Entry 4ZLR (X-ray diffraction, 2.30 A resolution); this record covers chains C and B of the 3 polymer chains in the assembly.

== Chain C ==
Molecule: 15-nt RNA strand
Sequence (15 nucleotides; each row starts with the number of its first residue):
     1 UUGUUGUUUU UUUUU
Unresolved in the structure: 15

== Chain B ==
Name: Brain tumor protein
From: Drosophila melanogaster
UniProt: Q8MQJ9 (BRAT_DROME); residues 756-1037 here = UniProt positions 756-1037
Amino-acid sequence (282 residues; each row starts with the number of its first residue):
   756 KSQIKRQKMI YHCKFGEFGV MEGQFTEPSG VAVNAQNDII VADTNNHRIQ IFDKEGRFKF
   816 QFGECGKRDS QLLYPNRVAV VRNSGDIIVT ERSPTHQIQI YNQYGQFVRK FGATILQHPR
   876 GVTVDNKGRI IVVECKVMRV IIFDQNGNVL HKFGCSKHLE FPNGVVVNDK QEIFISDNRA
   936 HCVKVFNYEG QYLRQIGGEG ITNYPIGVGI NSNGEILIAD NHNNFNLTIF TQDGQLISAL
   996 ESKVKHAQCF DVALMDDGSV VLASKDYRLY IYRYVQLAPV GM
Unresolved in the structure: 756-757, 1036-1037
Swiss-Prot annotation at these positions:
  - mutagenesis: His802 (H802L: In bratfs3; induces production of tumor-like neoplasms in the larval brain. Disrupts interaction with nanos and pum), Tyr829 (Y829A: Disrupts recruitment by pum), Arg847 (R847A: Disrupts recruitment by pum), Tyr859 (Y859A: Does not affect recruitment by pum), Gly860 (G860D: In bratts1; induces production of tumor-like neoplasms in the larval brain. Disrupts interaction with nanos and pum), Arg875 (R875A: Disrupts recruitment by pum), Glu970 (E970A: Does not affect recruitment by pum), Asp1012 (D1012A: Does not affect recruitment by pum)
What the authors report for this chain:
  - binding site for the 15-nt RNA strand (chain C): Glu782, Asn800, Tyr829, Arg847, Arg875, Lys891, Glu915, Phe916, Asn933, Arg934, Asn976, Asn978, His1001, Cys1004
  - mutagenesis - E782A, Y829A: decreased binding to the 15-nt RNA strand (chain C)
  - mutagenesis - R847A, R875A, F916A, N933A, N976A: abolished binding to the 15-nt RNA strand (chain C)

== Interface between chain C and chain B ==
Residue-residue contacts - 40 pairs, chain C then chain B:
  G6(C) with Phe773(B), base contact
  U8(C) with Leu828(B), base contact; Tyr829(B), hydrogen bond to the phosphate; Pro849(B), base contact
  U9(C) with Asn800(B), base contact; Tyr829(B), stacking on the base; Arg847(B), hydrogen bond to the base; Ser848(B), hydrogen bond to the sugar; Pro849(B), sugar contact
  U10(C) with Glu782(B), base contact; Arg847(B), hydrogen bond to the base; Arg875(B), sugar contact; Lys891(B), salt bridge to the phosphate
  U11(C) with Cys890(B), base contact; Lys891(B), salt bridge to the phosphate; Met893(B), base contact; Glu915(B), hydrogen bond to the base; Phe916(B), stacking on the base; Pro917(B), base contact; Arg934(B), hydrogen bond to the sugar
  U12(C) with Arg875(B), salt bridge to the phosphate; Phe916(B), sugar contact; Asn933(B), hydrogen bond to the sugar; Arg934(B), hydrogen bond to the sugar; Tyr959(B), base contact; Ile961(B), base contact; Asn976(B), base contact; Gln1003(B), base contact; Cys1004(B), hydrogen bond to the base
  U13(C) with Arg934(B), sugar contact; Tyr959(B), sugar contact; Asn976(B), hydrogen bond to the base; His977(B), base contact; Gln1003(B), base contact
  U14(C) with Asn976(B), base contact; His977(B), sugar contact; Asn978(B), base contact; His1001(B), base contact; Ala1002(B), base contact; Gln1003(B), base contact
Other interface residues (no listed pair), chain C (9 interface residues in all): U7
Other interface residues (no listed pair), chain B (27 interface residues in all): Thr799

== Summary ==
9 residues of chain C face 27 of chain B across their interface; the contacts include 10 hydrogen bonds, 3
salt bridges and 2 aromatic stacking contacts. Among the polar pairs are U9(C)-Arg847(B), U10(C)-Arg847(B) and
U11(C)-Glu915(B). From the paper: a binding site for the 15-nt RNA strand (chain C) at Glu782(B), Asn800(B)
and Tyr829(B) among others; R847A, R875A and F916A of chain B, among others, abolish binding to the 15-nt RNA
strand (chain C); 7 substitutions were tested in all.
Chain C is a 15-nt RNA strand and chain B is Brain tumor protein (Drosophila melanogaster); the structure,
Structure of the Brat-NHL domain bound to consensus RNA motif, was determined by X-ray diffraction.
